6VMK - chains W and L of the 3 polymer chains in the assembly; structure by X-ray diffraction, 3.01 A resolution.

# Chain W
Protein: Complement factor D
From: Homo sapiens
Notes: EC 3.4.21.46
Reference sequence: P00746 (CFAD_HUMAN); the construct lacks a stretch of the UniProt sequence and is renumbered around it, so the offset changes along the chain: 16-35 = UniProt 26-45; 37-61 = UniProt 46-70; 62-115 = UniProt 74-127; 118-124 = UniProt 128-134; 6 more segments
Chain sequence (228 residues; each row starts with the number of its first residue; note: 8 numbers in that range are skipped by the numbering (no residue carries them; nothing is unmodelled there); a row labelled like 61A-61C holds insertion residues (61A, then the next letters in order)):
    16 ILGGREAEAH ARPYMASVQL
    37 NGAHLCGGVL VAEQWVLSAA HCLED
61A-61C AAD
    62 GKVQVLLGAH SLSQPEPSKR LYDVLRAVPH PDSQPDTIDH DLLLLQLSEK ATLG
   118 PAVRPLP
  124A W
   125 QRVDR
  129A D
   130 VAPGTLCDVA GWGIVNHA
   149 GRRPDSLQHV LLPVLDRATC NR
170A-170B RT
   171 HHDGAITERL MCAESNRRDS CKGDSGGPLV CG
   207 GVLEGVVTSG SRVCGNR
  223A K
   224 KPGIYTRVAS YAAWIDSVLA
Disulfides: Cys-42/Cys-58, Cys-136/Cys-201, Cys-168/Cys-182, Cys-191/Cys-220

# Chain L
Protein: Fab Y49R light chain
From: Homo sapiens
Notes: antibody fragment or engineered binder
Chain sequence (214 residues; row label = number of the first residue in the row):
     1 DIQMTQSPSS LSASVGDRVT ITCKASQNVD TDVAWFQQKP GKAPKGLIRS ASSRYSGVPS
    61 RFSGSGSGTD FTLTISSLQP EDFATYYCQQ YNNYPLTFGQ GTKVEIKRTV AAPSVFIFPP
   121 SDEQLKSGTA SVVCLLNNFY PREAKVQWKV DNALQSGNSQ ESVTEQDSKD STYSLSSTLT
   181 LSKADYEKHK VYACEVTHQG LSSPVTKSFN RGEC
Disordered / not traced: 214
Disulfides: Cys-23/Cys-88, Cys-134/Cys-194

# How chain W and chain L interact
Contacting residue pairs (9; chain W residue first):
  Arg-170(W) / Tyr-94(L)  hydrogen bond
  Arg-170A(W) / Ala-34(L)
  Arg-170A(W) / Gln-89(L)  hydrogen bond
  Arg-170A(W) / Tyr-91(L)
  Thr-170B(W) / Asp-32(L)
  Thr-170B(W) / Tyr-91(L)
  Asp-173(W) / Arg-49(L)  salt bridge
  Lys-223A(W) / Asp-30(L)
  Lys-223A(W) / Asp-32(L)  salt bridge
Other interface residues (no listed pair), chain L (11 interface residues in all): Phe-36, Ser-50, Asn-92, Leu-96

# Summary
The interface between chain W and chain L involves 5 residues on one side and 11 on the other; the contacts
include 2 hydrogen bonds and 2 salt bridges. Polar contacts include Asp-173(W)/Arg-49(L),
Lys-223A(W)/Asp-32(L) and Arg-170A(W)/Gln-89(L).
Here chain W is Complement factor D and chain L is Fab Y49R light chain, both from Homo sapiens. Entry 6VMK
(Crystal structure of human Complement Factor D with anti-Factor D Fab 20D12) was determined by X-ray
diffraction.
